9CG9 - chains D and J of the 11 polymer chains in the assembly; structure by electron microscopy, 2.94 A resolution.

== Chain D ==
Molecule: Histone H2B
Organism: Xenopus laevis
Reference sequence: P02281 (H2B11_XENLA); residues 4-125 here correspond to UniProt positions 5-126 (UniProt number = residue number + 1)
Sequence (122 residues; row label = number of the first residue in the row):
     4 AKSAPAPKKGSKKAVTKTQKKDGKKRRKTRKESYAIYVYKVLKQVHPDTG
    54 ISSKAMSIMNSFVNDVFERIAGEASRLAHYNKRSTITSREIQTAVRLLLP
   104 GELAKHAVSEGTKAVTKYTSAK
Not modelled in the structure: 4-30
Differences from the reference sequence: engineered mutation Thr32 (Ser33 in P02281)
Swiss-Prot annotation at these positions:
  - modified residue: Lys5 (N6-acetyllysine), Lys12 (N6-acetyllysine), Ser14 (Phosphoserine), Lys15 (N6-acetyllysine), Lys20 (N6-acetyllysine)
  - glycosylation: Ser112 (O-linked (GlcNAc) serine)
  - cross-link: Lys120 (Glycyl lysine isopeptide (Lys-Gly) (interchain with G-Cter in ubiquitin))

== Chain J ==
Molecule: Widom 601 DNA forward strand
Sequence (154 nucleotides; numbered 1 to 154; the number before each row is that of its first residue):
     1 CTGGAGAATCCCGGTGCCGAGGCCGCTCAATTGGTCGTAGACAGCTCTAG
    51 CACCGCTTAAACGCACGTACGCGCTGTCCCCCGCGTTTTAACCGCCAAGG
   101 GGATTACTCCCTAGTCTCCAGGCACGTGTCAGATATATACATCCTGTGCA
   151 TGTA

== Interface between chain D and chain J ==
Residue-residue contacts (16; chain D residue first):
  Thr32(D) with DT104(J), hydrogen bond to the phosphate
  Arg33(D) with DC28(J), sugar contact; DA29(J), salt bridge to the phosphate
  Tyr42(D) with DG21(J), sugar contact; DG22(J), hydrogen bond to the phosphate
  Gly53(D) with DG21(J), phosphate contact
  Ile54(D) with DA20(J), sugar contact; DG21(J), hydrogen bond to the phosphate
  Ser55(D) with DA20(J), phosphate contact
  Ser56(D) with DA20(J), hydrogen bond to the phosphate
  Arg86(D) with DG40(J), phosphate contact; DA41(J), salt bridge to the phosphate
  Ser87(D) with DA39(J), hydrogen bond to the phosphate; DG40(J), hydrogen bond to the phosphate
  Thr88(D) with DA39(J), hydrogen bond to the phosphate; DG40(J), hydrogen bond to the phosphate
Other interface residues (no listed pair), chain D (11 interface residues in all): Lys85

== In short ==
Chain D and chain J form an interface of 11 and 9 residues respectively; the contacts include 8 hydrogen bonds
and 2 salt bridges. Polar contacts include Thr32(D)-DT104(J), Tyr42(D)-DG22(J) and Ile54(D)-DG21(J).
Here chain D is Histone H2B (Xenopus laevis) and chain J is Widom 601 DNA forward strand. Entry 9CG9 (Cryo-EM
structure of an HMGB1 box bound to nucleosome at SHL-2) was determined by electron microscopy.
